7UFH - chains A and B of the 4 polymer chains in the assembly; structure by X-ray diffraction, 3.00 A resolution.

[Chain A]
Name: Integrin alpha-IIb heavy chain
Organism: Homo sapiens
UniProt: P08514 (ITA2B_HUMAN); residues 1-457 here correspond to UniProt positions 32-488 (UniProt number = residue number + 31)
Sequence (457 residues; numbered 1 to 457; the number before each row is that of its first residue):
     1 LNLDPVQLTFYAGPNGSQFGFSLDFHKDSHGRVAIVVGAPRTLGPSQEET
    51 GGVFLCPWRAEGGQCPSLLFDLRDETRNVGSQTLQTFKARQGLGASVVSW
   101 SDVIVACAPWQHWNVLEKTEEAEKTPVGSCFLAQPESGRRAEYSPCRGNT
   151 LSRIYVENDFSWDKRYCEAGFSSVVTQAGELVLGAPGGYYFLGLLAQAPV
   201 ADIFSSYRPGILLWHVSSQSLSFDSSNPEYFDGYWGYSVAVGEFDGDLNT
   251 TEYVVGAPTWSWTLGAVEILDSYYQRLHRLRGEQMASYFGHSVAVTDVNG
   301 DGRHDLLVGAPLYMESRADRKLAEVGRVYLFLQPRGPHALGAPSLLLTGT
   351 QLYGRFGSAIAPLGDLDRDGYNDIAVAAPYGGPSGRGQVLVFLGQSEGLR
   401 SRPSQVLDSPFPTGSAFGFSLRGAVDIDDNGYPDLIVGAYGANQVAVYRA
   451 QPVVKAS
Disordered / not traced: 455-457
UniProt features mapped onto this chain:
  - binding site (Ca(2+)): E243, D245, D247, T250, E252, D297, N299, D301, R303, D305, D365, D367, D369, Y371, D373, D426, D428, N430, Y432, D434
  - glycosylation (N-linked (GlcNAc...) asparagine): N15, N249
Disulfide bonds: C56-C65, C107-C130, C146-C167
Metal / ion sites: Ca2+ site 1: E243, D245, D247, T250, E252; Ca2+ site 2: D297, N299, D301, R303, D305; Ca2+ site 3: D365, D367, D369, Y371, D373; Ca2+ site 4: D426, D428, N430, Y432, D434
Small-molecule neighbours: Fradafiban (MWX): F160, Y189, Y190, L192, D224, S225, S226, F231

[Chain B]
Name: Isoform Beta-3C of Integrin beta-3
Organism: Homo sapiens
UniProt: P05106 (ITB3_HUMAN), isoform P05106-3; residues 1-472 here correspond to UniProt positions 27-498 (UniProt number = residue number + 26)
Sequence (472 residues; row label = number of the first residue in the row):
     1 GPNICTTRGVSSCQQCLAVSPMCAWCSDEALPLGSPRCDLKENLLKDNCA
    51 PESIEFPVSEARVLEDRPLSDKGSGDSSQVTQVSPQRIALRLRPDDSKNF
   101 SIQVRQVEDYPVDIYYLMDLSYSMKDDLWSIQNLGTKLATQMRKLTSNLR
   151 IGFGAFVDKPVSPYMYISPPEALENPCYDMKTTCLPMFGYKHVLTLTDQV
   201 TRFNEEVKKQSVSRNRDAPEGGFDAIMQATVCDEKIGWRNDASHLLVFTT
   251 DAKTHIALDGRLAGIVQPNDGQCHVGSDNHYSASTTMDYPSLGLMTEKLS
   301 QKNINLIFAVTENVVNLYQNYSELIPGTTVGVLSMDSSNVLQLIVDAYGK
   351 IRSKVELEVRDLPEELSLSFNATCLNNEVIPGLKSCMGLKIGDTVSFSIE
   401 AKVRGCPQEKEKSFTIKPVGFKDSLIVQVTFDCDCACQAQAEPNSHRCNN
   451 GNGTFECGVCRCGPGWLGSQCE
Disordered / not traced: 467-472
UniProt features mapped onto this chain:
  - region: C177 to C184 (Involved in CX3CL1-, NRG1-, FGF1- and IGF1-binding), Q267 to M287 (CX3CL1-binding)
  - binding site (Mg(2+)): S121, S123, E220
  - binding site (Ca(2+)): S123, D126, D127, D158, N215, D217, P219, E220, D251, M335
  - glycosylation (N-linked (GlcNAc...) asparagine): N99, N320, N371, N452
Disulfide bonds: C5-C23, C13-C435, C16-C38, C26-C49, C177-C184, C232-C273, C374-C386, C406-C433, C437-C457, C448-C460
Covalent attachments: N-acetylglucosamine (NAG) linked to N99, N320, N371
Metal / ion sites: Mn2+ site 1: S121, S123, E220 (together with Fradafiban); Mn2+ site 2: S123, D251; Mn2+ site 3: D158, N215, D217, P219, E220
Small-molecule neighbours: Fradafiban (MWX): S121, Y122, S123, S213, R214, N215, R216, D217, A218, E220
From the paper describing this entry:
  - Mn2+ coordination: S123
  - conformationally variable residues (loop rearrangement): S123
  - binding site for Fradafiban: Y122
  - mutagenesis - N305T (6-fold): increased binding to FITC-echistatin

[How chain A and chain B interact]
Pairs across the interface (64):
  Q18(A) - V266(B)
  F21(A) - V266(B)  hydrophobic
  R41(A) - G264(B)  hydrogen bond (side chain-backbone)
  W110(A) - R261(B)  hydrogen bond (side chain-backbone)
  W110(A) - L262(B)  hydrogen bond (side chain-backbone)
  W110(A) - G264(B)
  H112(A) - S162(B)  hydrogen bond
  H112(A) - I167(B)
  E121(A) - S168(B)  hydrogen bond
  E121(A) - P169(B)
  E123(A) - S168(B)
  E123(A) - R216(B)  salt bridge
  K124(A) - I167(B)
  K124(A) - S168(B)  hydrogen bond (backbone-side chain)
  T125(A) - R216(B)
  P126(A) - S162(B)
  P126(A) - P163(B)  hydrophobic
  Y166(A) - R216(B)
  E168(A) - P163(B)
  E168(A) - L262(B)
  F171(A) - R261(B)
  Y190(A) - R216(B)  hydrogen bond (side chain-backbone)
  F191(A) - D217(B)
  F231(A) - K253(B)  hydrogen bond (backbone-side chain)
  D232(A) - P219(B)
  D232(A) - K253(B)  salt bridge
  Y234(A) - H255(B)
  Y234(A) - D259(B)
  Y234(A) - L262(B)  hydrophobic
  Y237(A) - L258(B)  hydrogen bond (side chain-backbone)
  Y237(A) - R261(B)
  T259(A) - I256(B)
  T259(A) - D259(B)
  W262(A) - K253(B)
  W262(A) - L317(B)  hydrophobic
  T263(A) - I256(B)
  T263(A) - Y321(B)  hydrogen bond
  M285(A) - L317(B)  hydrophobic
  M285(A) - N320(B)
  M285(A) - Y321(B)  hydrophobic
  M285(A) - L324(B)
  A286(A) - I256(B)  hydrophobic
  A286(A) - L292(B)  hydrophobic
  Y288(A) - I256(B)  hydrophobic
  Y288(A) - A257(B)
  Y288(A) - L258(B)  hydrogen bond (side chain-backbone)
  Y288(A) - D259(B)  hydrogen bond
  H291(A) - L258(B)
  L312(A) - A257(B)  hydrophobic
  L312(A) - L258(B)  hydrophobic
  M314(A) - G293(B)
  M314(A) - L324(B)  hydrophobic
  D319(A) - K384(B)  salt bridge
  K321(A) - E358(B)  salt bridge
  L322(A) - L324(B)
  E324(A) - S291(B)  hydrogen bond
  Y353(A) - G293(B)  hydrogen bond (side chain-backbone)
  Y353(A) - L294(B)
  Y353(A) - E297(B)  hydrogen bond
  R355(A) - L258(B)
  R355(A) - P268(B)
  Y380(A) - P268(B)
  F419(A) - R261(B)
  Y440(A) - V266(B)
Other interface residues (no listed pair), chain A (41 interface residues in all): A95, N114, Q284, P311
Other interface residues (no listed pair), chain B (32 interface residues in all): Y166, A263

[Summary]
41 residues of chain A face 32 of chain B across their interface; the contacts include 15 hydrogen bonds and 4
salt bridges. Polar pairs include E123(A)-R216(B), D232(A)-K253(B) and D319(A)-K384(B). Fradafiban is bound
between chain A and chain B. From the paper: a binding site for Fradafiban at Y122(B); N305T of chain B
increases binding to FITC-echistatin.
Here chain A is Integrin alpha-IIb heavy chain and chain B is Isoform Beta-3C of Integrin beta-3, both from
Homo sapiens. Entry 7UFH (Integrin alpha IIB beta3 complex with fradafiban (Mn/Ca)) was determined by X-ray
diffraction (same publication as 7L8P, 7TCT, 7TD8, 7THO, 7TMZ, 7TPD and 15 further entries).
